Entry 1FRJ (X-ray diffraction, 2.30 A resolution); this record covers chain A.

== Chain A ==
Protein: Ferredoxin
From: Azotobacter vinelandii
Reference sequence: P00214 (FER1_AZOVI); residue numbers follow UniProt; this construct covers 1-106
Chain sequence (106 residues; row label = number of the first residue in the row):
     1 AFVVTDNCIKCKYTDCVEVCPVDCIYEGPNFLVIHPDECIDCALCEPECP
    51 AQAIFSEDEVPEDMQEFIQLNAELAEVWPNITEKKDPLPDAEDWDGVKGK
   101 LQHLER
Construct notes: conflict Ile-25 (Phe in P00214)
Ion coordination: 3Fe-4S cluster Fe: Cys-8, Cys-16, Cys-49; 4Fe-4S cluster Fe: Cys-20, Cys-39, Cys-42, Cys-45
Small-molecule neighbours:
  - 3Fe-4S cluster (F3S): Val-4, Cys-8, Cys-11, Lys-12, Tyr-13, Thr-14, Asp-15, Cys-16, Leu-32, Cys-49, Pro-50, Ala-51, Ala-53, Ile-54
  - 4Fe-4S cluster (SF4): Phe-2, Val-19, Cys-20, Pro-21, Val-22, Cys-24, Ile-25, Ile-34, Cys-39, Ile-40, Asp-41, Cys-42, Ala-43, Leu-44, Cys-45

== Summary ==
Ligands of chain A: 4Fe-4S cluster and 3Fe-4S cluster. Cys-8, Cys-16 and Cys-49 form the 3Fe-4S cluster Fe
site. Cys-20, Cys-39, Cys-42 and Cys-45 coordinate a 4Fe-4S cluster Fe ion.
Chain A is Ferredoxin (Azotobacter vinelandii); the structure, Azotobacter vinelandii ferredoxin I: alteration
of individual surface charges and the [4FE-4S] cluster reduction potential, was determined by X-ray
diffraction together with 1FRH, 1FRI, 1FRK, 1FRL and 1FRM from the same study.
